PDB entry 8H40 | electron microscopy, 3.60 A resolution | chains 2 and Y of the 11 polymer chains in the assembly

== Chain 2 ==
Molecule: 125-nt DNA strand
Sequence (125 nucleotides; row label = number of the first residue in the row):
     1 CCTGCATCCG TGAGTCGAGG GTAATAACAG AAAAATTTTC CTGAATTTTG TATAAGTAGC
    61 TACAAAATTC TCGTATTAAT GCGTTTTTTG CATAGAGAAT ATGCGTTTTT TGCATTACAC
   121 TTAAC
Disordered / not traced: 1-2, 14-25, 69-125

== Chain Y ==
Name: NtcA
Reference sequence: P0A4U6 (NTCA_NOSS1); residue numbers follow UniProt; this construct covers 1-223
Amino-acid sequence (223 residues; numbered 1 to 223; the number before each row is that of its first residue):
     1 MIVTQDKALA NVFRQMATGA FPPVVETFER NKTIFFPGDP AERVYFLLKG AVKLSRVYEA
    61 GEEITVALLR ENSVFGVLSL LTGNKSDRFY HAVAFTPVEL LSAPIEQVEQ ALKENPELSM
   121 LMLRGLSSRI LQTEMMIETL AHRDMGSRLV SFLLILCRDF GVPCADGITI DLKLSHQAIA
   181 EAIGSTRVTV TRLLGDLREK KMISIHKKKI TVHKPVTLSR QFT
Disordered / not traced: 1-24, 221-223
Curated features (UniProtKB/Swiss-Prot):
  - DNA-binding region: His176 to Gly195 (H-T-H motif)
From the paper describing this entry:
  - binding site for the 125-nt DNA strand: Arg192
  - mutagenesis - R187A/V188A/R192A: decreased binding to the 125-nt DNA strand

== Interface between chain 2 and chain Y ==
Contacting residue pairs (10):
  DG59(2) - Met145(Y)  sugar contact
  DC60(2) - Met145(Y)  phosphate contact
  DC60(2) - Ser185(Y)  hydrogen bond to the phosphate
  DC60(2) - Thr186(Y)  phosphate contact
  DC60(2) - Val188(Y)  base contact
  DT61(2) - Gly184(Y)  phosphate contact
  DT61(2) - Thr186(Y)  phosphate contact
  DT61(2) - Val188(Y)  base contact
  DA62(2) - Val188(Y)  base contact
  DC63(2) - Arg187(Y)  base contact
Also at the interface, not in a pair above, chain 2 (6 interface residues in all): DA64
Also at the interface, not in a pair above, chain Y (7 interface residues in all): Asp144

== Summary ==
6 residues of chain 2 and 7 residues of chain Y are in contact; the contacts include 1 hydrogen bond. The
hydrogen-bonded pair is DC60(2)-Ser185(Y). From the paper: a binding site for the 125-nt DNA strand at
Arg192(Y); R187A/V188A/R192A of chain Y reduce binding to the 125-nt DNA strand.
Here chain 2 is a 125-nt DNA strand and chain Y is NtcA. Entry 8H40 (Cryo-EM structure of the transcription
activation complex NtcA-TAC) was determined by electron microscopy together with 8H3V and 8H3Z from the same
study.
